Entry 5NN5 (X-ray diffraction, 2.00 A resolution); this record covers chain A.

== Chain A ==
Molecule: Lysosomal alpha-glucosidase
From: Homo sapiens
Notes: EC 3.2.1.20
UniProtKB: P10253 (LYAG_HUMAN); numbering as in UniProt (aligned over 81-952)
Amino-acid sequence (872 residues; numbered 81 to 952; the number before each row is that of its first residue):
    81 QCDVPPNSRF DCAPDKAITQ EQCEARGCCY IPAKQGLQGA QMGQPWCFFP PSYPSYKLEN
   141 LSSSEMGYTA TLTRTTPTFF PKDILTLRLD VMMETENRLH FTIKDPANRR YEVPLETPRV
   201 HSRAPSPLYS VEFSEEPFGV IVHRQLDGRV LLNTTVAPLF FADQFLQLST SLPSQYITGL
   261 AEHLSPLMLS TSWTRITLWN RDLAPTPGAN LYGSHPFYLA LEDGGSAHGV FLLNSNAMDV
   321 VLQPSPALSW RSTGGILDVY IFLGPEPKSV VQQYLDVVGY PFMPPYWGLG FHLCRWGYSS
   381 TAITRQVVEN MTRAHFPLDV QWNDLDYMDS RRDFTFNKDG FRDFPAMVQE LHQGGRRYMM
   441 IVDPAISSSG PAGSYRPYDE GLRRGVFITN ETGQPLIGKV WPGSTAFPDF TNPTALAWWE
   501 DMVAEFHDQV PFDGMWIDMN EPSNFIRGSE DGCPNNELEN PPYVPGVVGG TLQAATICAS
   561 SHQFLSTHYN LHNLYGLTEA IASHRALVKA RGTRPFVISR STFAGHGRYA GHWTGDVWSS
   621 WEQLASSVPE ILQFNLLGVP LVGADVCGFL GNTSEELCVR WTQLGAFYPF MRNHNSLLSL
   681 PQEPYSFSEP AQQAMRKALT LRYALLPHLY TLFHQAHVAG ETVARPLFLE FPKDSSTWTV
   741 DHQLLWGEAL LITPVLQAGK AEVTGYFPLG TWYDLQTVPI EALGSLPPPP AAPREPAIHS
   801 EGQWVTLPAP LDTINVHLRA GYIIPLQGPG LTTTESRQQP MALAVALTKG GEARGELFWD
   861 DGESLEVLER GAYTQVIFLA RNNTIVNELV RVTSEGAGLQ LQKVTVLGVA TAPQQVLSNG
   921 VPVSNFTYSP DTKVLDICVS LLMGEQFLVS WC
Unresolved in the structure: 116-122, 198-203, 782-794
Cystine bridges: C82-C109, C92-C108, C103-C127, C533-C558, C647-C658
Covalent attachments: N-acetylglucosamine (NAG) linked to N140, N233, N390, N470; glycan linked to N652
Modified positions: C938 (S-hydroxycysteine; CSO)
Sequence notes: conflict R199 (His in P10253), H223 (Arg in P10253), I780 (Val in P10253)
Residues lining bound ligands: 1-deoxynojirimycin (NOJ): W376, D404, L405, I441, W481, W516, D518, M519, R600, W613, D616, F649, H674
UniProt features mapped onto this chain:
  - active site: D518 (Nucleophile), E521
  - binding site (substrate): D404, R600, D616, H674
  - glycosylation (N-linked (GlcNAc...) asparagine): N140, N233, N390, N470, N652, N882, N925
  - natural variant: R89 (R89H: In POMPE; uncertain significance), D91 (D91N: In allele GAA*2), C103 (C103G: In POMPE; C103R: In POMPE), C108 (C108G: In POMPE), C127 (C127F: In POMPE), R190 (R190H: In POMPE), Y191 (Y191C: In POMPE), L208 (L208P: In POMPE), P217 (P217L: In POMPE), G219 (G219R: In POMPE), H223 (R223H: this construct carries the variant), R224 (R224P: In POMPE; R224Q: In POMPE; R224W: In POMPE), 112 further natural variant entries in UniProt
  - mutagenesis: W516 (W516R: Loss of activity), D518 (D518G/N/E: Loss of activity)
What the authors report for this chain:
  - binding site for 1-deoxynojirimycin: W376, I441, W516, D518, M519, R600, W613, D616, F649, H674
  - conformationally variable residues (side-chain flip): W376
  - post-translational modification sites: C938
  - catalytic residues: D518, D616 (by similarity / conservation)
  - disease-associated variants - A445P, Y455F, L552P: decreased stability (proposed by the authors, not directly observed)

== Overview ==
Ligands of chain A: 1-deoxynojirimycin. N-acetylglucosamine is covalently linked to N140, N233, N390 and N470.
UniProt lists active-site residues D518 and E521, 4 substrate-binding residues and 2 mutagenesis sites. From
the paper: catalytic residues D518 and D616; A445P, Y455F and L552P reduce stability.
Chain A is Lysosomal alpha-glucosidase (Homo sapiens); the structure, Crystal structure of human lysosomal
acid-alpha-glucosidase, GAA, in complex with 1-deoxynojirimycin, was determined by X-ray diffraction,
deposited together with 5NN3, 5NN6 and 5NN8.
